6UC1 - chains A and C of the 4 polymer chains in the assembly; structure by X-ray diffraction, 2.19 A resolution.

Chain A:
Molecule: Uncharacterized protein GoxA
Source organism: Pseudoalteromonas luteoviolacea DSM 6061
UniProtKB: A0A161XU12 (A0A161XU12_9GAMM); residues 1-816 here = UniProt positions 1-816
Chain sequence (816 residues; each row starts with the number of its first residue):
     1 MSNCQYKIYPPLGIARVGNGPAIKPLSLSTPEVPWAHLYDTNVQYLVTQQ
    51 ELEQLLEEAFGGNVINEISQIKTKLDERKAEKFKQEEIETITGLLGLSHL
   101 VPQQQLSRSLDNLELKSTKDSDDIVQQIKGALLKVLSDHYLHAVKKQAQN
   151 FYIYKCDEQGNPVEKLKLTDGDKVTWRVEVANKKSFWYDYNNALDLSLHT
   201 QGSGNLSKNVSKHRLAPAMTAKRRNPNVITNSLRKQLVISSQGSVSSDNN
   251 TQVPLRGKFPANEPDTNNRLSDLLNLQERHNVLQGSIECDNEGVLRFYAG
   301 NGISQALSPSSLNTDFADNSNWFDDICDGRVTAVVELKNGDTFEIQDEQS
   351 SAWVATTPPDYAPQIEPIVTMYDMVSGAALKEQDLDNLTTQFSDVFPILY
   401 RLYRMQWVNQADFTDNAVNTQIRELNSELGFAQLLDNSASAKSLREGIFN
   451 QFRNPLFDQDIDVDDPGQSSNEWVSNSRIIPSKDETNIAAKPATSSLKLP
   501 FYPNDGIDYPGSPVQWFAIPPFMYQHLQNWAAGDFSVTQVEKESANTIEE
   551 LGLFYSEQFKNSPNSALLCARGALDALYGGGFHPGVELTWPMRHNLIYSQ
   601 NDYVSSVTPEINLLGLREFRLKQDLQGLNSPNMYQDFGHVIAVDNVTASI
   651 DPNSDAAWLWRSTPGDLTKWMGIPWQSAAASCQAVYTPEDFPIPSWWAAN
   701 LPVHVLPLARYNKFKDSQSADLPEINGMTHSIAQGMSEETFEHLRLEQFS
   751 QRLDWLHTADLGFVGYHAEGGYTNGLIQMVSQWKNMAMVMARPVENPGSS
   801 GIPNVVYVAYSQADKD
Not modelled in the structure: 1-3, 77-81, 115-122, 158-160, 263-277, 466-470, 816
Differences from the reference sequence: engineered mutation A678 (Asp in A0A161XU12)
Modified / non-standard residues: W697 (2-amino-3-(6,7-dioxo-6,7-dihydro-1H-indol-3-yl)-propionic acid; TRQ)
Covalently attached groups: covalent link C682-W697
Metal / ion sites: Mg2+: D360, A362, I365, A699, N700
Small-molecule neighbours: glycine (GLY): F316, H583, A678, S681, C682, W696, W697
From the paper describing this entry:
  - mutagenesis - D678A: abolished catalytic activity on glycine

Chain C:
Molecule: Uncharacterized protein GoxA
Source organism: Pseudoalteromonas luteoviolacea DSM 6061
UniProtKB: A0A161XU12 (A0A161XU12_9GAMM); numbering as in UniProt (aligned over 1-816)
Chain sequence (816 residues; each row starts with the number of its first residue):
     1 MSNCQYKIYPPLGIARVGNGPAIKPLSLSTPEVPWAHLYDTNVQYLVTQQ
    51 ELEQLLEEAFGGNVINEISQIKTKLDERKAEKFKQEEIETITGLLGLSHL
   101 VPQQQLSRSLDNLELKSTKDSDDIVQQIKGALLKVLSDHYLHAVKKQAQN
   151 FYIYKCDEQGNPVEKLKLTDGDKVTWRVEVANKKSFWYDYNNALDLSLHT
   201 QGSGNLSKNVSKHRLAPAMTAKRRNPNVITNSLRKQLVISSQGSVSSDNN
   251 TQVPLRGKFPANEPDTNNRLSDLLNLQERHNVLQGSIECDNEGVLRFYAG
   301 NGISQALSPSSLNTDFADNSNWFDDICDGRVTAVVELKNGDTFEIQDEQS
   351 SAWVATTPPDYAPQIEPIVTMYDMVSGAALKEQDLDNLTTQFSDVFPILY
   401 RLYRMQWVNQADFTDNAVNTQIRELNSELGFAQLLDNSASAKSLREGIFN
   451 QFRNPLFDQDIDVDDPGQSSNEWVSNSRIIPSKDETNIAAKPATSSLKLP
   501 FYPNDGIDYPGSPVQWFAIPPFMYQHLQNWAAGDFSVTQVEKESANTIEE
   551 LGLFYSEQFKNSPNSALLCARGALDALYGGGFHPGVELTWPMRHNLIYSQ
   601 NDYVSSVTPEINLLGLREFRLKQDLQGLNSPNMYQDFGHVIAVDNVTASI
   651 DPNSDAAWLWRSTPGDLTKWMGIPWQSAAASCQAVYTPEDFPIPSWWAAN
   701 LPVHVLPLARYNKFKDSQSADLPEINGMTHSIAQGMSEETFEHLRLEQFS
   751 QRLDWLHTADLGFVGYHAEGGYTNGLIQMVSQWKNMAMVMARPVENPGSS
   801 GIPNVVYVAYSQADKD
Not modelled in the structure: 1-4, 77-81, 114-122, 158-160, 263-276, 467-469, 816
Differences from the reference sequence: engineered mutation A678 (Asp in A0A161XU12)
Modified / non-standard residues: K222 (N~6~-glycyl-L-lysine; Q3P); W697 (2-amino-3-(6,7-dioxo-6,7-dihydro-1H-indol-3-yl)-propionic acid; TRQ)
Covalently attached groups: covalent link C682-W697
Metal / ion sites: Mg2+: D360, A362, I365, A699, N700
Small-molecule neighbours: glycine (GLY): F316, H583, P584, S681, C682, W696, W697, Y772

Interface between chain A and chain C:
Pairs across the interface - 82 pairs, chain A then chain C:
  R214(A) with F637(C), hydrogen bond (side chain-backbone); H639(C)
  L215(A) with H639(C)
  P217(A) with H639(C); V640(C), hydrophobic
  A218(A) with T220(C)
  M219(A) with T220(C); K222(C)
  T220(A) with A218(C); M219(C); T220(C), hydrogen bond (backbone-side chain)
  K222(A) with M219(C)
  R223(A) with E472(C), salt bridge
  N225(A) with T486(C), hydrogen bond
  P226(A) with S482(C); P510(C)
  N227(A) with P481(C); S482(C), hydrogen bond (side chain-backbone); D484(C), hydrogen bond (side chain-backbone); P510(C)
  V228(A) with T486(C)
  I229(A) with V474(C), hydrophobic; K491(C); P510(C)
  T230(A) with D464(C); V474(C); K491(C)
  N231(A) with D464(C), hydrogen bond (backbone-side chain)
  Q236(A) with I488(C)
  L237(A) with I488(C), hydrophobic
  P260(A) with I488(C), hydrophobic
  L307(A) with N487(C)
  S308(A) with N487(C), hydrogen bond (backbone-side chain)
  S320(A) with D484(C); E485(C)
  N321(A) with E485(C); T486(C); N487(C), hydrogen bond
  D464(A) with T230(C); N231(C), hydrogen bond (side chain-backbone)
  E472(A) with R223(C), salt bridge; G638(C); H639(C), salt bridge
  V474(A) with I229(C), hydrophobic; T230(C)
  P481(A) with N227(C)
  S482(A) with P226(C); N227(C), hydrogen bond (backbone-side chain)
  D484(A) with N227(C), hydrogen bond (backbone-side chain); S320(C)
  E485(A) with N227(C); S320(C); N321(C)
  T486(A) with N225(C), hydrogen bond; V228(C); N321(C)
  N487(A) with Q277(C); L307(C); S308(C); N321(C), hydrogen bond (backbone-side chain)
  I488(A) with Q236(C); P260(C), hydrophobic; Q277(C)
  A489(A) with Q277(C), hydrogen bond (backbone-side chain)
  K491(A) with L233(C)
  D508(A) with K222(C)
  Y509(A) with H639(C); V640(C)
  P510(A) with P226(C); N227(C); I229(C)
  S512(A) with H639(C)
  G638(A) with E472(C)
  H639(A) with R214(C); L215(C); P217(C); E472(C), salt bridge; Y509(C); P510(C); S512(C)
  V640(A) with P217(C), hydrophobic; Y509(C)
Also at the interface, not in a pair above, chain A (49 interface residues in all): L233, S311, S475, I479, G511, Q635, F637, D644
Also at the interface, not in a pair above, chain C (49 interface residues in all): L237, D465, S470, S475, I479, D508, G511, D644

Overview:
Chain A and chain C each contribute 49 residues to their interface; the contacts include 14 hydrogen bonds and
4 salt bridges. Among the polar pairs are R223(A)-E472(C), E472(A)-R223(C) and E472(A)-H639(C). Bound to chain
A: glycine. Ligands of chain C: glycine. The paper reports that D678A of chain A abolishes catalytic activity
on glycine.
Here chain A is Uncharacterized protein GoxA and chain C is Uncharacterized protein GoxA, both from
Pseudoalteromonas luteoviolacea DSM 6061. Entry 6UC1 (Crystal structure of D678A GoxA soaked in glycine at pH
7.5) was determined by X-ray diffraction, deposited together with 6UBN, 6UBR, 6UBZ and 6UFQ.
